8PYR - chains A and D of the 4 polymer chains in the assembly; structure by X-ray diffraction, 2.15 A resolution.

Chain A:
Protein: Cyclin-dependent kinase 7
Source organism: Homo sapiens
Notes: EC 2.7.11.22, 2.7.11.23
UniProtKB: P50613 (CDK7_HUMAN); residues 1-346 here = UniProt positions 1-346
Amino-acid sequence (346 residues; each row starts with the number of its first residue):
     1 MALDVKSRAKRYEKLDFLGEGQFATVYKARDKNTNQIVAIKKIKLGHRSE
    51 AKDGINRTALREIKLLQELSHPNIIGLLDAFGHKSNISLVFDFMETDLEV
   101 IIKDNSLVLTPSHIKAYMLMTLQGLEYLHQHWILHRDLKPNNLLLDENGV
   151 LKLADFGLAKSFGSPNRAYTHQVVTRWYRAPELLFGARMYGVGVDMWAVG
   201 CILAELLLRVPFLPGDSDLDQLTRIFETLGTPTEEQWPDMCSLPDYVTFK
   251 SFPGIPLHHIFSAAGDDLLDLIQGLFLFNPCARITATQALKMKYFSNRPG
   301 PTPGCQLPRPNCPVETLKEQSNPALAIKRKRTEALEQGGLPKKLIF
Unresolved in the structure: 1-45, 312-346
Modified positions: Ser164 (phosphoserine; SEP); Thr170 (phosphothreonine; TPO)
Curated features (UniProtKB/Swiss-Prot):
  - active site: Asp137 (Proton acceptor)
  - binding site (ATP): Leu18 to Val26, Lys41
  - modified residue: Ala2 (N-acetylalanine), Ser7 (Phosphoserine), Ser164 (Phosphoserine), Thr170 (Phosphothreonine), Ser321 (Phosphoserine)
  - mutagenesis: Lys41 (K41A: Total loss of activity; K41M: No effect on interaction with HINT1), Phe91 (F91G: Enhanced capacity to bind ATP analogs), Ser164 (S164A: No mitotic repression of transcriptional activity of the reconstituted TFIIH complex), Thr170 (T170A: Total loss of activity. Total loss of transcriptional activity of the reconstituted TFIIH complex; T170E: No effect on interaction with HINT1)
What the authors report for this chain:
  - contacts within the chain: Arg61-Thr170, Arg136-Thr170, Lys160-Thr170, Ser164-Asn166, Ala168-Thr170 (water-mediated contact)
  - mutagenesis - S164A: unchanged catalytic activity on in the absence of Mat1
  - mutagenesis - T170A: abolished catalytic activity on in the absence of Mat1
  - mutagenesis - S164A (1.8- or 2.5-fold), S164A/T170A, S164E (2.5-fold), R167A (10- to 5-fold): decreased catalytic activity with CDK-activating kinase assembly factor MAT1
  - mutagenesis - S164A, S164E: unchanged binding to CDK-activating kinase assembly factor MAT1
  - conformationally variable residues (loop rearrangement, order/disorder transition): Met1 to Ser49, Thr170

Chain D:
Protein: Nanobody (VHH-RD7-04)
Source organism: Lama glama
Notes: antibody fragment or engineered binder
Amino-acid sequence (115 residues; numbered 1 to 115; the number before each row is that of its first residue):
     1 QVQLVESGGGLVQPGGSLRLSCVASGFTFKNFYMGWVRQAPDKGLEWVAT
    51 INSGGEIQSYADSVKGRFTISRDNAKNTLYLQMNNLRPEDTAVYYCSKQS
   101 STPAKGQGTQVTVSS
Unresolved in the structure: 115
Disulfides: Cys22-Cys96

How chain A and chain D interact:
Residue-residue contacts - 38 pairs, chain A then chain D:
  Thr233(A) with Pro103(D)
  Glu234(A) with Leu45(D)
  Glu235(A) with Val37(D); Leu45(D); Gln99(D), hydrogen bond (backbone-side chain); Ala104(D); Lys105(D), salt bridge
  Gln236(A) with Lys98(D), hydrogen bond (side chain-backbone); Gln99(D); Ser100(D); Ser101(D), hydrogen bond (side chain-backbone); Pro103(D)
  Pro238(A) with Leu45(D)
  Asp270(A) with Tyr33(D), hydrogen bond (backbone-side chain); Asn52(D), hydrogen bond; Ser53(D), hydrogen bond (side chain-backbone); Gly54(D), hydrogen bond (side chain-backbone)
  Gln273(A) with Asn31(D), hydrogen bond (side chain-backbone); Phe32(D); Tyr33(D), hydrogen bond (side chain-backbone); Ser100(D), hydrogen bond
  Gly274(A) with Tyr33(D), hydrogen bond (backbone-side chain)
  Leu277(A) with Tyr33(D), hydrophobic; Gln99(D)
  Asn279(A) with Trp47(D)
  Cys281(A) with Trp47(D)
  Ala282(A) with Trp47(D), hydrophobic; Ser59(D)
  Ile284(A) with Ile57(D), hydrophobic
  Gln288(A) with Ile57(D); Gln58(D), hydrogen bond (side chain-backbone); Ser59(D), hydrogen bond
  Lys291(A) with Glu56(D)
  Met292(A) with Tyr33(D); Asn52(D); Glu56(D); Ile57(D), hydrophobic
  Lys293(A) with Glu56(D), hydrogen bond (backbone-side chain)
Interface residues without a listed pair, chain A (19 interface residues in all): Pro253, Asp266
Interface residues without a listed pair, chain D (24 interface residues in all): Lys30, Thr50, Ser97, Thr102

Summary:
Chain A and chain D form an interface of 19 and 24 residues respectively; the contacts include 14 hydrogen
bonds and 1 salt bridge. Polar pairs include Glu235(A)-Lys105(D), Glu235(A)-Gln99(D) and Gln236(A)-Lys98(D).
The paper reports that S164A, S164A/T170A and S164E of chain A, among others, reduce catalytic activity with
CDK-activating kinase assembly factor MAT1; conformational variability at Met1(A) and Thr170(A); 5
substitutions were tested in all.
Chain A is Cyclin-dependent kinase 7 (Homo sapiens) and chain D is Nanobody (VHH-RD7-04) (Lama glama); the
structure, Crystal structure of the dual T-loop phosphorylated Cdk7/CycH/Mat1 complex, was determined by X-ray
diffraction.
